6UQU - chain A; structure by X-ray diffraction, 1.09 A resolution.

Chain A:
Molecule: Beta-lactamase
Source organism: Pseudomonas aeruginosa
Notes: EC 3.5.2.6
UniProtKB: Q541D8 (Q541D8_PSEAI); numbering as in UniProt (aligned over 27-397)
Chain sequence (375 residues; each row starts with the number of its first residue):
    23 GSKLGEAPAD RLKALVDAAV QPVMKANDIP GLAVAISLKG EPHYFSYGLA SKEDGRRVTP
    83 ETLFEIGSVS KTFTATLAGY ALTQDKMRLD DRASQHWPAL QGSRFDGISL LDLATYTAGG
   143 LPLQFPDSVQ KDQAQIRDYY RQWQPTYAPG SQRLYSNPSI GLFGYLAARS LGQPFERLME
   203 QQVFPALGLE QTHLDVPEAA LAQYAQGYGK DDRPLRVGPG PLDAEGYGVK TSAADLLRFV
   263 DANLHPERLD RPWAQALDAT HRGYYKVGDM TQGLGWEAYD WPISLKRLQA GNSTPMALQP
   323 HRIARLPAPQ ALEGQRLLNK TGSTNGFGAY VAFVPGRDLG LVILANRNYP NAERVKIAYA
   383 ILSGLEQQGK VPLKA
Not modelled in the structure: 23-26, 390-397
Construct notes: expression tag (23-26); engineered mutation Ala397 (Arg in Q541D8)
Covalently attached groups: phenyl boronic acid (PBC) linked to Ser90
Small-molecule neighbours: phenyl boronic acid (PBC): Gly89, Lys93, Leu145, Gln146, Tyr177, Asn179, Tyr249, Lys342, Gly344, Ser345

Summary:
Phenyl boronic acid is covalently linked to Ser90.
Chain A is Beta-lactamase (Pseudomonas aeruginosa); the structure, Serendipitous Discovery of Aryl Boronic
Acids as beta-Lactamase Inhibitors, was determined by X-ray diffraction (same publication as 6UQS, 6UQT and
6UR3).
